2NV2 - chains A and M of the 24 polymer chains in the assembly; structure by X-ray diffraction, 2.12 A resolution.

# Chain A (and M)
Protein: Pyridoxal biosynthesis lyase pdxS
Organism: Bacillus subtilis
Notes: EC 4.-.-.-; chain M of this document is another copy of the same molecule, construct and numbering; everything in this record applies to it too
UniProt: P37527 (PDXS_BACSU); residues 1-294 here correspond to UniProt positions 0-293 (UniProt number = residue number - 1)
Chain sequence (294 residues; each row starts with the number of its first residue):
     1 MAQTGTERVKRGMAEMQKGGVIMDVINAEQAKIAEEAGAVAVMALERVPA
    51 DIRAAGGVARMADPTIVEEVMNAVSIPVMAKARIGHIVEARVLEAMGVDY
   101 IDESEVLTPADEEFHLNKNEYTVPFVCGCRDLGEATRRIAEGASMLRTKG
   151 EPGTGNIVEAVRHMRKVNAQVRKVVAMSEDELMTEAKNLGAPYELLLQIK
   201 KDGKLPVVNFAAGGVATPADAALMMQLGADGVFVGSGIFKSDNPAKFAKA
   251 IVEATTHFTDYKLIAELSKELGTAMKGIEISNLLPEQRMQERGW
Unresolved in the structure: 1, 270-294 (chain M: 1, 271-294)
What the authors report for this chain:
  - conformationally variable residues (order/disorder transition, side-chain flip): Glu7 to Gln17, Lys18, Arg47 to Gly56, Tyr100
  - contacts within the chain: Lys10-Tyr100 (hydrogen bond)
  - mutagenesis - D24A, K81A, D102A, K149A: abolished catalytic activity
  - catalytic residues: Asp24, Lys81, Asp102, Lys149

# Chain A / chain M interface
Residue-residue contacts (14; chain A residue first):
  Arg165(A) with Asp180(M), salt bridge; Glu181(M), salt bridge
  Ala169(A) with Glu181(M)
  Arg172(A) with Ala176(M), hydrogen bond (side chain-backbone); Met177(M); Ser178(M)
  Lys173(A) with Lys173(M)
  Ala176(A) with Arg172(M), hydrogen bond (backbone-side chain); Ala176(M), hydrophobic
  Met177(A) with Arg172(M)
  Ser178(A) with Arg172(M)
  Asp180(A) with Arg165(M), salt bridge
  Glu181(A) with Arg165(M), salt bridge; Ala169(M)

# Overview
The chain A/chain M interface involves 9 residues from each chain, with 2 hydrogen bonds and 4 salt bridges.
Polar pairs include Arg165(A)-Asp180(M), Arg165(A)-Glu181(M) and Arg172(A)-Ala176(M). The paper reports
catalytic residues Asp24(A), Lys81(A) and Asp102(A) among others; D24A, K81A and D102A of chain A, among
others, abolish catalytic activity.
Both chains are Pyridoxal biosynthesis lyase pdxS (Bacillus subtilis). Entry 2NV2 (Structure of the PLP
synthase complex Pdx1/2 (YaaD/E) from Bacillus subtilis) was determined by X-ray diffraction together with
2NV0 and 2NV1 from the same study.
